Entry 8XVU (electron microscopy, 3.09 A resolution); this record covers chains R and D of the 3 polymer chains in the assembly.

Chain R:
Molecule: C-X-C chemokine receptor type 2
Source organism: Homo sapiens
UniProtKB: P25025 (CXCR2_HUMAN); numbering as in UniProt (aligned over 2-360)
Amino-acid sequence (416 residues; numbered -55 to 360; the number before each row is that of its first residue; numbers below 1 keep their minus sign (Met-55 is residue -55)):
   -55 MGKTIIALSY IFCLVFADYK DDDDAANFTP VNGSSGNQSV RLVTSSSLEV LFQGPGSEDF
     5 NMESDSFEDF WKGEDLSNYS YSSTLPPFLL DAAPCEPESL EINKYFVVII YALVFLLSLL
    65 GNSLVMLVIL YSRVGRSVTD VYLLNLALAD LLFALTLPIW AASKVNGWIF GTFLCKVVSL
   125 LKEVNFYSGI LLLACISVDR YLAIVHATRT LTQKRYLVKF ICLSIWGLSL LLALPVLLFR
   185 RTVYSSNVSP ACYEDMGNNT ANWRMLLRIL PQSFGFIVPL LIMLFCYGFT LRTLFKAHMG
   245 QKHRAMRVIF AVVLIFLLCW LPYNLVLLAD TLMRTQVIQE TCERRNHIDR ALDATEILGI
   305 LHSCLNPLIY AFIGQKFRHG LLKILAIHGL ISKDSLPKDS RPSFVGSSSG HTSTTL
Disordered / not traced: -55 to 32, 331-360
Sequence notes: initiating methionine (-55); expression tag (-54 to 1)
Swiss-Prot annotation at these positions:
  - site: Asp35, Ala36 (Microbial infection: Cleavage)
  - modified residue (Phosphoserine): Ser347, Ser351, Ser352, Ser353
  - glycosylation: Asn22 (N-linked (GlcNAc...) asparagine)
Disulfide bonds: Cys39-Cys286, Cys119-Cys196

Chain D:
Molecule: C-X-C motif chemokine 2
Source organism: Homo sapiens
UniProtKB: P19875 (CXCL2_HUMAN); residues 1-73 here correspond to UniProt positions 35-107 (UniProt number = residue number + 34)
Amino-acid sequence (73 residues; each row starts with the number of its first residue):
     1 APLATELRCQ CLQTLQGIHL KNIQSVKVKS PGPHCAQTEV IATLKNGQKA CLNPASPMVK
    61 KIIEKMLKNG KSN
Disordered / not traced: 70-73
Disulfide bonds: Cys9-Cys35, Cys11-Cys51

How chain R and chain D interact:
Contacting residue pairs (57; chain R residue first):
  Leu33(R) with Ile18(D), hydrophobic
  Asp35(R) with Gln13(D), hydrogen bond (backbone-side chain)
  Ala36(R) with Gln13(D); Leu15(D), hydrophobic; Ala50(D); Cys51(D)
  Ala37(R) with Lys49(D)
  Pro38(R) with Gln10(D); Ile41(D), hydrophobic; Lys49(D); Cys51(D), hydrophobic
  Cys39(R) with Gln10(D); Leu12(D), hydrophobic
  Ser43(R) with Pro2(D)
  Lys48(R) with Ala1(D), hydrogen bond (side chain-backbone); Pro2(D); Leu3(D)
  Lys108(R) with Leu3(D)
  Arg185(R) with Pro33(D)
  Val187(R) with Leu7(D), hydrophobic; Pro33(D), hydrophobic; His34(D)
  Ser189(R) with His34(D), hydrogen bond
  Ser190(R) with Gln10(D); Lys27(D), hydrogen bond
  Asn191(R) with Pro2(D); Gln10(D)
  Val192(R) with Pro2(D); Leu3(D); Ala4(D)
  Ser193(R) with Pro2(D), hydrogen bond (side chain-backbone); Leu3(D)
  Tyr197(R) with Thr5(D); Glu6(D); Leu7(D), hydrophobic; Pro33(D)
  Glu198(R) with Pro33(D)
  Asn202(R) with Pro31(D); Ala36(D)
  Thr204(R) with Pro33(D)
  Arg208(R) with Thr5(D); Glu6(D), salt bridge
  Arg212(R) with Glu6(D), salt bridge
  Asp274(R) with Glu6(D); Arg8(D), salt bridge
  Met277(R) with Arg8(D)
  Arg278(R) with Glu6(D), salt bridge; Leu7(D), hydrogen bond (side chain-backbone)
  Glu284(R) with Leu12(D)
  Thr285(R) with Leu12(D)
  Cys286(R) with Leu12(D)
  Arg289(R) with Arg8(D); Cys9(D), hydrogen bond (side chain-backbone); Leu12(D)
  Ile292(R) with Arg8(D)
  Asp293(R) with Arg8(D), salt bridge
  Leu296(R) with Glu6(D)
Interface residues without a listed pair, chain R (41 interface residues in all): Val109, Gly111, Tyr188, Ala195, Asp199, Gly201, Asn203, Arg294, Glu300
Interface residues without a listed pair, chain D (27 interface residues in all): Thr14, Gly32, Cys35, Gln48

Summary:
Chain R and chain D form an interface of 41 and 27 residues respectively, with 7 hydrogen bonds and 5 salt
bridges. Polar contacts include Arg208(R)-Glu6(D), Arg212(R)-Glu6(D) and Asp274(R)-Arg8(D).
Here chain R is C-X-C chemokine receptor type 2 and chain D is C-X-C motif chemokine 2, both from Homo
sapiens. Entry 8XVU (Structure of CXCR2 bound to CXCL2 (Ligand-receptor focused map)) was determined by
electron microscopy (same publication as 8XWA, 8XWF, 8XWM, 8XWN, 8XWS, 8XWV and 6 further entries).
